8OO7 - chains K and M of the 18 polymer chains in the assembly; structure by electron microscopy, 2.80 A resolution.

[Chain K]
Molecule: DNA Strand 1
Sequence (226 nucleotides; each row starts with the number of its first residue; numbers below 1 keep their minus sign (DC-73 is residue -73)):
   -73 CTGGAGAATCCCGGTGCCGAGGCCGCTCAATTGGTCGTAGCAAGCTCTAG
   -23 CACCGCTTAAACGCACGTACGCGCTGTCCCCCGCGTTTTAACCGCCAAGG
    27 GGATTACTCCCTAGTCTCCAGGCACGTGTCAGATATATACATCCTGTGCA
    77 TGTATTGAACAGCGACCTTGCCGGTGCCAGTCGGATAGTGTTCCGAGCTC
   127 CCACTCTAGAGGATCCCCGGGTACCG
Not modelled in the structure: -73, 41-152

[Chain M]
Name: Histone H3.1
Organism: Homo sapiens
UniProtKB: P68431 (H31_HUMAN); residues 1-135 here correspond to UniProt positions 2-136 (UniProt number = residue number + 1)
Amino-acid sequence (135 residues; row label = number of the first residue in the row):
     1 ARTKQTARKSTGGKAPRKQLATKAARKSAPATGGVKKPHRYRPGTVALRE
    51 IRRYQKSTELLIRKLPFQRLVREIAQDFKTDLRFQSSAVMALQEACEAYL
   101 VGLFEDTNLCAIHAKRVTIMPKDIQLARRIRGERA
Not modelled in the structure: 1-60, 135
UniProt features mapped onto this chain:
  - modified residue: Arg2 (Asymmetric dimethylarginine), Thr3 (Phosphothreonine), Lys4 (Allysine), Gln5 (5-glutamyl dopamine), Thr6 (Phosphothreonine), Arg8 (Citrulline), Lys9 (N6,N6,N6-trimethyllysine), Ser10 (ADP-ribosylserine), Thr11 (Phosphothreonine), Lys14 (N6-(2-hydroxyisobutyryl)lysine), Arg17 (Asymmetric dimethylarginine), Lys18 (N6-(2-hydroxyisobutyryl)lysine), Lys23 (N6-(2-hydroxyisobutyryl)lysine), Arg26 (Citrulline), Lys27 (N6,N6,N6-trimethyllysine), Ser28 (ADP-ribosylserine), Lys36 (N6,N6,N6-trimethyllysine), Lys37 (N6-methyllysine), Tyr41 (Phosphotyrosine), Lys56 (N6,N6,N6-trimethyllysine) and 8 more in UniProt
  - lipidation: Lys18 (N6-decanoyllysine)

[Interface between chain K and chain M]
Contacting residue pairs (14):
  DG-24(K) with Arg83(M), phosphate contact; Phe84(M), sugar contact; Gln85(M), hydrogen bond to the phosphate; Ser86(M), hydrogen bond to the phosphate
  DC-23(K) with Arg72(M), salt bridge to the phosphate; Arg83(M), phosphate contact; Phe84(M), hydrogen bond to the phosphate
  DA-14(K) with Arg63(M), sugar contact
  DA-13(K) with Arg63(M), phosphate contact
  DC-4(K) with Thr118(M), phosphate contact
  DG-3(K) with Arg116(M), phosphate contact; Val117(M), hydrogen bond to the phosphate; Thr118(M), hydrogen bond to the phosphate
  DC-2(K) with Arg116(M), phosphate contact
Other interface residues (no listed pair), chain M (11 interface residues in all): Leu82, Met120

[Summary]
Chain K and chain M form an interface of 7 and 11 residues respectively; the contacts include 5 hydrogen bonds
and 1 salt bridge. Among the polar pairs are DG-24(K)-Gln85(M), DG-24(K)-Ser86(M) and DC-23(K)-Phe84(M).
Here chain K is DNA Strand 1 and chain M is Histone H3.1 (Homo sapiens). Entry 8OO7 (CryoEM Structure
INO80core Hexasome complex composite model state1) was determined by electron microscopy, deposited together
with 8OO9, 8OOA, 8OOC, 8OOF, 8OOP, 8OOR, 8OOS and 8OOT.
